Entry 3H34 (X-ray diffraction, 1.60 A resolution); this record covers chain A.

Chain A:
Name: Cytochrome c7
From: Geobacter sulfurreducens
UniProt: Q74CB4 (Q74CB4_GEOSL); the construct has insertions or renumbered stretches relative to UniProt, so the offset changes along the chain: 1-48 = UniProt 21-68; 51-71 = UniProt 70-90
Chain sequence (70 residues; numbered 1 to 71 plus 1 insertion-coded residue; 2 numbers in that range are skipped by the numbering (no residue carries them; nothing is unmodelled there); the number before each row is that of its first residue):
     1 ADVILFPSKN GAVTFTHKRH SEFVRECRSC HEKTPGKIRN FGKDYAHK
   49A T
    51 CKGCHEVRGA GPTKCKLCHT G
Metal / ion sites: heme Fe site 1: His-17, His-31; heme Fe site 2: His-20, His-55; heme Fe site 3: His-47, His-69
Residues lining bound ligands:
  - heme (HEM), molecule 1: Ala-1, Ile-4, Phe-6, Phe-15, His-17, His-20, Ser-21, Val-24, Glu-26, Cys-27, Cys-30, His-31, Pro-35, Gly-36, Lys-37, Ile-38, Phe-41
  - heme (HEM), molecule 2: Phe-6, Val-13, Thr-14, Phe-15, Thr-16, Arg-19, His-20, Phe-23, Val-24, Cys-30, Phe-41, Thr-49A, Cys-51, Cys-54, His-55, Arg-58, Ala-60, Gly-61, Pro-62, Leu-67, Cys-68
  - heme (HEM), molecule 3: Phe-6, Pro-7, Ser-8, Lys-9, Asn-10, Val-13, Phe-41, Gly-42, Lys-43, Ala-46, His-47, Cys-51, Lys-52, His-55, Pro-62, Thr-63, Lys-64, Cys-65, Cys-68, His-69

Overview:
Bound to chain A: 3 copies of heme. His-17 and His-31 coordinate heme Fe site 1. His-20 and His-55 coordinate
heme Fe site 2.
Chain A is Cytochrome c7 (Geobacter sulfurreducens); the structure, PpcE, A cytochrome c7 from Geobacter
sulfurreducens, was determined by X-ray diffraction, deposited together with 3H33 and 3H4N.
